Entry 7QEN (electron microscopy, 3.46 A resolution); this record covers chains A and D of the 6 polymer chains in the assembly.

Chain A:
Protein: Structural maintenance of chromosomes protein 2
Organism: Saccharomyces cerevisiae
UniProtKB: P38989 (SMC2_YEAST); numbering as in UniProt (aligned over 1-1170)
Chain sequence (1170 residues; numbered 1 to 1170; the number before each row is that of its first residue):
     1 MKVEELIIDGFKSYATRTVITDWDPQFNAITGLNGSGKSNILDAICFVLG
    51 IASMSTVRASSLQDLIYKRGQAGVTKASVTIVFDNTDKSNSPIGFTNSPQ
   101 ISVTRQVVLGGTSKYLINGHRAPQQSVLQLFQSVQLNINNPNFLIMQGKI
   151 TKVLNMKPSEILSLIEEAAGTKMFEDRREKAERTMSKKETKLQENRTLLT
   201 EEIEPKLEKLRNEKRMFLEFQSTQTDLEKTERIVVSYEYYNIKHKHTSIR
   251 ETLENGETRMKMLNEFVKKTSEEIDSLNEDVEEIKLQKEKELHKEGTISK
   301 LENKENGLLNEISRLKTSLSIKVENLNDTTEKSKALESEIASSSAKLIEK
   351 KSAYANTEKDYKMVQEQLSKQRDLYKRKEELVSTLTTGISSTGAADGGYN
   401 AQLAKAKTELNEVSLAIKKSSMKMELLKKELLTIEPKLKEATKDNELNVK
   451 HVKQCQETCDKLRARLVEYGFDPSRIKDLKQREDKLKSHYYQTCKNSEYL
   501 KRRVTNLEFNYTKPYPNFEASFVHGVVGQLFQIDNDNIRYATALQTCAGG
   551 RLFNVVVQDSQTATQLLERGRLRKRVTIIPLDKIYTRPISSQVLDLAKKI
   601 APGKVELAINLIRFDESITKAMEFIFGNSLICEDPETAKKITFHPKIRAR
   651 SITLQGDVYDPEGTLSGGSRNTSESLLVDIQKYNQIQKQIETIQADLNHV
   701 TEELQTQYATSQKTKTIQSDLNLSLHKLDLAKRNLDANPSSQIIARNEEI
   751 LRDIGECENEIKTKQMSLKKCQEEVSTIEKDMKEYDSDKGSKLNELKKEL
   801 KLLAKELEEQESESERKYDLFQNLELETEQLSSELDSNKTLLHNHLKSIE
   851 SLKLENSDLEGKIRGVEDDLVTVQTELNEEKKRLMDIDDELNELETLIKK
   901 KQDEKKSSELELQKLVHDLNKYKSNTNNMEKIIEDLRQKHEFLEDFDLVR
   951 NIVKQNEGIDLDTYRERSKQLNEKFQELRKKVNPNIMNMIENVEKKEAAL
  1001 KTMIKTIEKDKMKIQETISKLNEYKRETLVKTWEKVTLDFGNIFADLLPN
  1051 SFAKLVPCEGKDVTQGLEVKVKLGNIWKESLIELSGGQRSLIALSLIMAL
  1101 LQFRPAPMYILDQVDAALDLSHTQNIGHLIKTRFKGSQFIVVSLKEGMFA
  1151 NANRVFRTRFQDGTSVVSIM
Disordered / not traced: 241-945
Construct notes: engineered mutation Gln-1113 (Glu in P38989)
Metal / ion sites: Mg2+: Ser-39, Gln-147 (together with ATP)
Small-molecule neighbours:
  - ATP (adenosine-5'-triphosphate), molecule 1: Lys-12, Ser-13, Leu-33, Asn-34, Gly-35, Ser-36, Gly-37, Lys-38, Ser-39, Asn-40, Arg-58, Asp-64, Leu-65, Ile-66, Tyr-67, Lys-68, Arg-69, Gln-147, Gln-1113, Leu-1144
  - ATP, molecule 2: Leu-1073, Lys-1078, Glu-1083, Ser-1085, Gly-1086, Gly-1087, Gln-1088, Ala-1117
Swiss-Prot annotation at these positions:
  - binding site (ATP): Gly-32 to Ser-39

Chain D:
Protein: Condensin complex subunit 1
Organism: Saccharomyces cerevisiae
UniProtKB: Q06156 (CND1_YEAST); numbering as in UniProt (aligned over 1-1176)
Chain sequence (1176 residues; each row starts with the number of its first residue):
     1 MSGFSLSEYLTKFQTTDRESYPRLQDPSRELNVIIDQLAVSPEQIDASPD
    51 SLEALIDLCHDFPHLTPKLQTQLSYLISSSLSNLSKDIKANLSSNVNFTE
   101 IGGLIPQWKRHLEEYGYLIQVLLTFLQDELHKVSSQSTNLNRSAKNSKND
   151 SANVELFKRDCNQMENLLESITKLLEINLSKIFQTTPEKDLFIGLFTRPL
   201 FVLLEIEPVTKVSSLKMFIQRILAMCVKNHGQSSSIQSSLMTNLTYFLHL
   251 SVFNAELLKLLNDEYNYPQLTEDILKEISTRVFNAKDTTGPKAISNFLIK
   301 LSELSPGIMLRQMNLVITLLNNSSITLRCSVVEACGNIVAELAQDPQTME
   351 HYKQQIAVLIELLEERFQDSNPYVRTKAIQGCSKICDLSSKFNKSKAKFT
   401 SLAVRSLQDRSSLVRRNSVKLLSKLLLKHPFKAIHGSQLRLSEWEEYLKG
   451 SESQLNSTLKKVESQETLNDTIERSLIEEEVEQDEGQCRTELEGSFNKSA
   501 ELSRIENEVENINATNTSVLMKLKLMIVYYKDAISFIKEIHKSIELISNL
   551 LFSKNRNEVLESMDFLVLADAFDIELSEFGIKKMLHLVWMKGTNDEGTSI
   601 SVHLIECYKQLFLTAPDSCNMQEKAAHIAKNLINLSIGASIADLASLEQL
   651 LGMMYEQKLIDQHVINILWAIYNSASKASMQKEQNVNNRDSEKGFSKEQI
   701 HGSIIILGMLSLADNEIALKGLESLLNIGLGAVGLKDLTLCRYSCLALER
   751 MVPKRSTIITKAINQELEDVAVKKLYAIIINYTKDNEYYPMCEQALSALF
   801 TISSKPDILATDLIREKTMMTFGKPEEEDSILSLEQSSRVVSLSQLLFIV
   851 GQVAIKTLVYLEKCEAEFKKRKIEAETRNGKVKNQGADVTNTTQDNGGDK
   901 ELEMIGGTNEDDFTDAIQFVKENELLFGEKSILGKFCPIVEEIVSNSSRF
   951 SDPMLQRTATLCLEKLMCLSSKYCEKSLPLLITVMEKSPDPTIRSNAVLG
  1001 LGDMAVCFNNLVDENTDYLYRRLHDENLMVQRTCLMTVTFLILAGQVKVK
  1051 GQLGEMAKCLDNPDQGISDMCRLFFTELASKDNAIYNGFIDIFSNLSSDD
  1101 LLGKESFKKIIKFLLTFIDKERHQKQLNEKLVGRLRKCETQKQWDDIAFV
  1151 LNNLPYKNEDVTALLEQGFKVVSAKE
Disordered / not traced: 1-3, 457-521, 679-693, 759-761, 826-835, 882-907, 1173-1176
Swiss-Prot annotation at these positions:
  - modified residue (Phosphoserine): Ser-464, Ser-475

Interface between chain A and chain D:
Pairs across the interface - 23 pairs, chain A then chain D:
  Arg-69(A) / Ser-1080(D)  hydrogen bond (side chain-backbone)
  Gln-71(A) / Ser-1080(D)  hydrogen bond (side chain-backbone)
  Gln-71(A) / Lys-1081(D)
  Lys-76(A) / Thr-593(D)
  Glu-194(A) / Lys-286(D)  salt bridge
  Gln-224(A) / Pro-187(D)
  Glu-228(A) / Thr-185(D)  hydrogen bond
  Glu-228(A) / Thr-186(D)
  Glu-228(A) / Pro-187(D)
  Asp-947(A) / Phe-98(D)
  Leu-948(A) / Phe-98(D)
  Asn-951(A) / Phe-98(D)
  Asn-985(A) / Ser-234(D)  hydrogen bond
  Asn-985(A) / Ser-238(D)
  Asn-988(A) / Arg-198(D)  hydrogen bond
  Asn-988(A) / Ser-235(D)
  Asn-992(A) / Thr-242(D)
  Asn-992(A) / Tyr-246(D)
  Val-993(A) / Tyr-246(D)
  Lys-995(A) / Val-202(D)
  Lys-996(A) / Tyr-246(D)
  Arg-1157(A) / Thr-908(D)
  Gln-1161(A) / Lys-869(D)
Other interface residues (no listed pair), chain A (23 interface residues in all): Leu-198, Gln-221, Thr-225, Lys-229, Arg-1159, Ser-1168
Other interface residues (no listed pair), chain D (22 interface residues in all): Phe-247, Ile-873, Glu-876, Glu-1077, Asp-1082

In short:
The interface between chain A and chain D involves 23 residues on one side and 22 on the other, with 5
hydrogen bonds and 1 salt bridge. Among the polar pairs are Glu-194(A)/Lys-286(D), Arg-69(A)/Ser-1080(D) and
Gln-71(A)/Ser-1080(D). Chain A binds ATP.
Chain A is Structural maintenance of chromosomes protein 2 and chain D is Condensin complex subunit 1, both
from Saccharomyces cerevisiae; the structure, S.c. Condensin core in DNA- and ATP-bound state, was determined
by electron microscopy together with 7QFW from the same study.
